PDB entry 4RAO | X-ray diffraction, 1.87 A resolution | chains A and C of the 4 polymer chains in the assembly

# Chain A (and C)
Name: Hypoxanthine-guanine phosphoribosyltransferase
From: Homo sapiens
Notes: EC 2.4.2.8; chain C of this document is another copy of the same molecule, construct and numbering; everything in this record applies to it too
UniProt: P00492 (HPRT_HUMAN); residues 1-217 here correspond to UniProt positions 2-218 (UniProt number = residue number + 1)
Amino-acid sequence (217 residues; row label = number of the first residue in the row):
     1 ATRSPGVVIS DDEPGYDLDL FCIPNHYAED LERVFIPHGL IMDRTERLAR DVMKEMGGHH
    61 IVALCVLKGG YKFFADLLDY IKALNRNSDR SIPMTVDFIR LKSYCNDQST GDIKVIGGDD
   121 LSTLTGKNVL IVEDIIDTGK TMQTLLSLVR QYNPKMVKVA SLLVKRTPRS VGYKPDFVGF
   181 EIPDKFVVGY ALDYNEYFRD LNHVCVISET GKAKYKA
Unresolved in the structure: 89, 103-120, 217 (chain C: 1-3, 103-113)
Bound ions: Mg2+ site 1: Glu-133, Asp-134; Mg2+ site 2: Asp-193 (together with 3L7)
Residues lining bound ligands: 3L7 ((2-{[2-(6-oxo-1,6-dihydro-9H-purin-9-yl)ethyl](2-{[(E)-2-phosphonoethenyl]oxy}ethyl)amino}ethyl)phosphonic acid): Leu-67, Lys-68, Gly-69, Arg-100, Leu-101, Asp-134, Ile-135, Ile-136, Asp-137, Thr-138, Gly-139, Lys-140, Thr-141, Lys-165, Lys-185, Phe-186, Val-187, Leu-192, Asp-193, Arg-199
UniProt features mapped onto this chain:
  - active site: Asp-137 (Proton acceptor)
  - binding site (GMP): Lys-68, Glu-133 to Thr-141, Lys-165, Lys-185 to Val-187, Asp-193
  - binding site (Mg(2+)): Asp-193
  - modified residue: Ala-1 (N-acetylalanine), Lys-102 (N6-acetyllysine), Thr-141 (Phosphothreonine)
  - cross-link: Lys-114 (Glycyl lysine isopeptide (Lys-Gly) (interchain with G-Cter in SUMO1))

# How chain A and chain C interact
Residue-residue contacts (58; chain A residue first):
  Cys-22(A) with Arg-86(C)
  Ile-23(A) with Arg-86(C)
  Pro-24(A) with Asn-85(C); Arg-86(C)
  Asn-25(A) with Asn-85(C); Ser-88(C); Asp-89(C), hydrogen bond (side chain-backbone); Ser-91(C), hydrogen bond (backbone-side chain)
  His-26(A) with Ser-91(C), hydrogen bond; Ile-92(C); Pro-93(C)
  His-60(A) with Tyr-197(C)
  Leu-67(A) with Leu-67(C), hydrophobic; Phe-98(C), hydrophobic
  Lys-68(A) with Val-96(C), hydrogen bond (side chain-backbone); Asp-97(C), salt bridge; Phe-98(C); Asp-119(C), salt bridge
  Tyr-71(A) with Leu-78(C); Phe-98(C), hydrophobic
  Lys-72(A) with Asp-79(C), salt bridge; Lys-82(C)
  Leu-78(A) with Tyr-71(C)
  Asp-79(A) with Lys-72(C), salt bridge
  Lys-82(A) with Asp-200(C); Asn-202(C)
  Asn-85(A) with Pro-24(C)
  Arg-86(A) with Cys-22(C); Ile-23(C); Pro-24(C); Asn-202(C)
  Asn-87(A) with Cys-22(C)
  Ser-91(A) with Pro-24(C); Asn-25(C), hydrogen bond (side chain-backbone); His-26(C), hydrogen bond
  Ile-92(A) with His-26(C), hydrogen bond (backbone-side chain)
  Pro-93(A) with His-26(C)
  Met-94(A) with Asp-200(C), hydrogen bond (backbone-side chain)
  Thr-95(A) with Glu-196(C)
  Val-96(A) with Lys-68(C), hydrogen bond (backbone-side chain); Arg-199(C)
  Asp-97(A) with Lys-68(C), salt bridge; Arg-100(C), salt bridge
  Phe-98(A) with Leu-67(C), hydrophobic; Lys-68(C); Tyr-71(C), hydrophobic; Arg-100(C), hydrogen bond (backbone-side chain)
  Arg-100(A) with Asp-97(C), salt bridge; Gly-118(C), hydrogen bond (side chain-backbone); Asp-119(C), salt bridge
  Glu-196(A) with Thr-95(C)
  Arg-199(A) with Val-96(C)
  Asp-200(A) with Pro-93(C); Met-94(C), hydrogen bond (side chain-backbone)
  Leu-201(A) with Lys-82(C)
  Asn-202(A) with Asp-79(C); Lys-82(C), hydrogen bond; Arg-86(C)
Also at the interface, not in a pair above, chain A (35 interface residues in all): Tyr-27, Phe-74, Ala-75, Arg-90, Tyr-197
Also at the interface, not in a pair above, chain C (38 interface residues in all): Tyr-27, His-60, Phe-74, Ala-75, Asn-87, Leu-201

# Overview
Chain A and chain C form an interface of 35 and 38 residues respectively, with 13 hydrogen bonds and 8 salt
bridges. Polar pairs include Lys-68(A)/Asp-97(C), Lys-68(A)/Asp-119(C) and Lys-72(A)/Asp-79(C). Chain A binds
compound 3L7.
Both chains are Hypoxanthine-guanine phosphoribosyltransferase (Homo sapiens). Entry 4RAO (Aza-acyclic
nucleoside phosphonates containing a second phosphonate group as inhibitors of the human, Plasmodium
falciparum and ...) was determined by X-ray diffraction, deposited together with 4RAB, 4RAC, 4RAD, 4RAN and
4RAQ.
